Entry 9C22 (X-ray diffraction, 4.60 A resolution (low resolution: residue-level contacts below are approximate; hydrogen-bond / salt-bridge calls are withheld)); this record covers chains I and L of the 12 polymer chains in the assembly.

== Chain I ==
Molecule: Hemagglutinin
From: Influenza A virus
Sequence (504 residues; row label = number of the first residue in the row; numbers below 1 keep their minus sign (Gly-326 is residue -326)):
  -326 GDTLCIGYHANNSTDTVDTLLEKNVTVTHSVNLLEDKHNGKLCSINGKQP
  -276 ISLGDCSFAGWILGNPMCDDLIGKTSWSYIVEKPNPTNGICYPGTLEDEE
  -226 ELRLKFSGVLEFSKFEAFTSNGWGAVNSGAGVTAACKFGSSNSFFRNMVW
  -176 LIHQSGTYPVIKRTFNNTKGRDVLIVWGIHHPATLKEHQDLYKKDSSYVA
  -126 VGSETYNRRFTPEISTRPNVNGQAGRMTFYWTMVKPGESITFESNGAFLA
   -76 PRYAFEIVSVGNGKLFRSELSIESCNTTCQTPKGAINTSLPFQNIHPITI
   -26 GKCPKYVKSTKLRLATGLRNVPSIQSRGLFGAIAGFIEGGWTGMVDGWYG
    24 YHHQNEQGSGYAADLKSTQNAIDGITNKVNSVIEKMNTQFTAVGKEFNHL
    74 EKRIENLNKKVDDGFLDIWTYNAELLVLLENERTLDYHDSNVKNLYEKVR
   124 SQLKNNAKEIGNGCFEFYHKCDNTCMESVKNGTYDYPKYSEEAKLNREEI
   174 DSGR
Unresolved in the structure: -326 to 6, 175-177
Cystine bridges: Cys144-Cys148

== Chain L ==
Molecule: Hemagglutinin
From: Influenza A virus
Sequence (504 residues; numbered 10 to 513 plus 1 insertion-coded residue; 1 number in that range is skipped by the numbering (no residue carries it; nothing is unmodelled there); the number before each row is that of its first residue):
    10 GDTLCIGYHANNSTDTVDTLLEKNVTVTHSVNLLEDKHNGKLCSINGKQP
    60 ISLGDCSFAGWILGNPMCDDLIGKT
   85A S
    86 WSYIVEKPNPTNGICYPGTLEDEEELRLKFSGVLEFSKFEAFTSNGWGAV
   136 NSGAGVTAACKFGSSNSFFRNMVWLIHQSGTYPVIKRTFNNTKGRDVLIV
   186 WGIHHPATLKEHQDLYKKDSSYVAVGSETYNRRFTPEISTRPNVNGQAGR
   236 MTFYWTMVKPGESITFESNGAFLAPRYAFEIVSVGNGKLFRSELSIESCN
   286 TTCQTPKGAINTSLPFQNIHPITIGKCPKYVKSTKLRLATGLRNVPSIQS
   336 RGLFGAIAGFIEGGWTGMVDGWYGYHHQNEQGSGYAADLKSTQNAIDGIT
   386 NKVNSVIEKMNTQFTAVGKEFNHLEKRIENLNKKVDDGFLDIWTYNAELL
   436 VLLENERTLDYHDSNVKNLYEKVRSQLKNNAKEIGNGCFEFYHKCDNTCM
   486 ESVKNGTYDYPKYSEEAKLNREEIDSGR
Unresolved in the structure: 333-513
Cystine bridges: Cys65-Cys77, Cys288-Cys312

== Interface between chain I and chain L ==
Residue-residue contacts - 15 pairs, chain I then chain L:
  Gly47(I) with Leu30(L)
  Asn50(I) with Thr28(L); Leu29(L); Leu30(L); Glu31(L); Lys32(L)
  Lys51(I) with Leu29(L); Leu30(L)
  Ser54(I) with Leu29(L); Lys32(L)
  Val55(I) with Leu29(L)
  Glu103(I) with Leu29(L)
  Arg106(I) with Leu29(L); Leu30(L)
  Tyr110(I) with Leu30(L)
Other interface residues (no listed pair), chain I (9 interface residues in all): Asp46

== Summary ==
Chain I and chain L form an interface of 9 and 5 residues respectively.
Both chains are Hemagglutinin (Influenza A virus). Entry 9C22 (Crystal structure of chimeric hemagglutinin
cH11/1 in complex with broad protective antibody 3E1) was determined by X-ray diffraction, deposited together
with 9C0U, 9C0X and 9C0V.
